Entry 8IYL (electron microscopy, 3.00 A resolution); this record covers chains S and T of the 42 polymer chains in the assembly.

Chain S (and T):
Protein: Tail tube protein
Organism: Escherichia phage lambda
Notes: chain T of this document is another copy of the same molecule, construct and numbering; everything in this record applies to it too
Reference sequence: P03733 (TUBE_LAMBD); residue numbers follow UniProt; this construct covers 1-246
Chain sequence (246 residues; each row starts with the number of its first residue):
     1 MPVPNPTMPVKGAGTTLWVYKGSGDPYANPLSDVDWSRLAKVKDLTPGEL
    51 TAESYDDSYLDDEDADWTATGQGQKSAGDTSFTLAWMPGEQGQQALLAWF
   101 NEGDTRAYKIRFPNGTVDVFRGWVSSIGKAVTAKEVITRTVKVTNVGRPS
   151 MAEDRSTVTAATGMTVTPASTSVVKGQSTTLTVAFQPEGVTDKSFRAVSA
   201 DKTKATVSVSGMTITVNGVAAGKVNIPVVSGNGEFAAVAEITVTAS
Unresolved in the structure: 1-2

Chain S / chain T interface:
Contacting residue pairs (99):
  Q74(S) - A65(T)  hydrogen bond (side chain-backbone)
  Q74(S) - D66(T)
  Q74(S) - T68(T)
  K75(S) - D66(T)  hydrogen bond (backbone-backbone)
  K75(S) - W67(T)
  S76(S) - W67(T)
  S76(S) - T68(T)
  A77(S) - W67(T)  hydrophobic
  A85(S) - P9(T)  hydrophobic
  W86(S) - F112(T)  hydrophobic
  W86(S) - T116(T)
  W86(S) - A152(T)  hydrophobic
  W86(S) - E153(T)  hydrogen bond
  M87(S) - P6(T)
  M87(S) - T7(T)
  P88(S) - P6(T)
  P88(S) - N114(T)
  P88(S) - T116(T)
  P88(S) - E153(T)
  P88(S) - S156(T)  hydrogen bond (backbone-side chain)
  G89(S) - P6(T)  hydrogen bond (backbone-backbone)
  G89(S) - T7(T)
  G89(S) - S156(T)
  Q91(S) - D192(T)
  Q94(S) - S156(T)
  L97(S) - E153(T)
  F100(S) - L50(T)
  F100(S) - T51(T)
  F100(S) - Q72(T)  hydrogen bond (backbone-side chain)
  F100(S) - K75(T)
  N101(S) - K75(T)  hydrogen bond (backbone-side chain)
  N101(S) - R148(T)  hydrogen bond
  E102(S) - Q72(T)
  G103(S) - Q72(T)
  W123(S) - A52(T)
  W123(S) - E53(T)
  W123(S) - S54(T)
  W123(S) - T70(T)
  W123(S) - G71(T)
  W123(S) - Q72(T)
  V124(S) - Q72(T)
  S125(S) - T51(T)
  S125(S) - A52(T)  hydrogen bond (backbone-backbone)
  S126(S) - E49(T)  hydrogen bond
  S126(S) - L50(T)
  I127(S) - E49(T)
  I127(S) - L50(T)  hydrogen bond (backbone-backbone)
  K129(S) - P47(T)
  K129(S) - F112(T)
  K129(S) - D118(T)  salt bridge
  V131(S) - T15(T)
  V131(S) - L45(T)
  V131(S) - P47(T)  hydrophobic
  V131(S) - F112(T)  hydrophobic
  T132(S) - K11(T)
  A133(S) - G12(T)
  A133(S) - A13(T)  hydrophobic
  K134(S) - K11(T)
  E135(S) - K11(T)  hydrogen bond (backbone-backbone)
  V136(S) - P9(T)  hydrophobic
  V136(S) - V10(T)
  I137(S) - V10(T)  hydrogen bond (backbone-backbone)
  I137(S) - G12(T)
  I137(S) - F112(T)  hydrophobic
  R139(S) - E153(T)  salt bridge
  V146(S) - T70(T)
  G147(S) - W67(T)
  G147(S) - T68(T)  hydrogen bond (backbone-backbone)
  R148(S) - W67(T)
  P149(S) - W67(T)
  R196(S) - V229(T)
  V198(S) - V229(T)  hydrophobic
  V198(S) - G233(T)
  V198(S) - F235(T)
  V198(S) - A236(T)
  S199(S) - A236(T)
  A200(S) - A236(T)
  A200(S) - A237(T)  hydrophobic
  A200(S) - V238(T)
  K202(S) - E234(T)
  K202(S) - F235(T)
  K202(S) - A236(T)  hydrogen bond (side chain-backbone)
  N225(S) - V238(T)
  P227(S) - P227(T)  hydrophobic
  P227(S) - A236(T)  hydrophobic
  P227(S) - V238(T)  hydrophobic
  V229(S) - V229(T)  hydrophobic
  G233(S) - V198(T)
  F235(S) - A200(T)
  F235(S) - D201(T)
  F235(S) - K202(T)
  A236(S) - S199(T)
  A236(S) - A200(T)
  A236(S) - K202(T)
  A236(S) - P227(T)  hydrophobic
  A237(S) - A200(T)  hydrophobic
  V238(S) - N225(T)
  V238(S) - P227(T)
  V238(S) - V238(T)  hydrophobic
Interface residues without a listed pair, chain S (53 interface residues in all): G73, E90, Q93, G128, N145, E234
Interface residues without a listed pair, chain T (51 interface residues in all): M8, G48, M151, V158

Summary:
The interface between chain S and chain T involves 53 residues on one side and 51 on the other, with 15
hydrogen bonds and 2 salt bridges. Polar pairs include K129(S)-D118(T), R139(S)-E153(T) and Q74(S)-A65(T).
Chain S and chain T are both Tail tube protein (Escherichia phage lambda); the structure, Tail tip
conformation 2 of phage lambda tail, was determined by electron microscopy, deposited together with 8IYD,
8IYK, 8JVM and 8KGE.
